PDB entry 8VFE | X-ray diffraction, 2.09 A resolution | chains A and P of the 4 polymer chains in the assembly

# Chain A
Name: DNA polymerase beta
Source organism: Homo sapiens
Notes: EC 2.7.7.7, 4.2.99.-
UniProt: P06746 (DPOLB_HUMAN); numbering as in UniProt (aligned over 1-335)
Chain sequence (335 residues; each row starts with the number of its first residue):
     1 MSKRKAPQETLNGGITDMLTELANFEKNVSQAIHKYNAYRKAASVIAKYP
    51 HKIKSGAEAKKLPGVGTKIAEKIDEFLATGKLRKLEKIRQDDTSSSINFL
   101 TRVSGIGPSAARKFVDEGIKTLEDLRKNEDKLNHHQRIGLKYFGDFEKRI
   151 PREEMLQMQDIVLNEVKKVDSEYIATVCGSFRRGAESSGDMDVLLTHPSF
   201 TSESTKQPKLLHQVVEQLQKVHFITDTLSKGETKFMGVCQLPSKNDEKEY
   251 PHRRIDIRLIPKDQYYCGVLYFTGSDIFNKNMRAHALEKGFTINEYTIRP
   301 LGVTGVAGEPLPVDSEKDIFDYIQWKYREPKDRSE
Disordered / not traced: 1-6, 205-206
Bound ions: Na+ site 1: Lys60, Leu62, Val65 (shared with 1 residue of chain D); Na+ site 2: Thr101, Val103, Ile106 (shared with DG9(P) of chain P)
Swiss-Prot annotation at these positions:
  - region: Arg183 to Asp192 (DNA-binding)
  - active site: Lys72 (Nucleophile)
  - binding site (K(+)): Lys60, Leu62, Val65, Thr101, Val103, Ile106
  - binding site (Na(+)): Lys60, Leu62, Val65, Thr101, Val103, Ile106
  - binding site (dATP): Arg149, Ser180, Arg183, Gly189, Asp190
  - binding site (dCTP): Arg149, Ser180, Arg183, Gly189, Asp190
  - binding site (dGTP): Arg149, Ser180, Arg183, Gly189, Asp190, Asp192
  - binding site (dTTP): Arg149, Ser180, Arg183, Gly189, Asp190
  - binding site (Mg(2+)): Asp190, Asp192, Asp256
  - modified residue: Lys72 (N6-acetyllysine), Arg83 (Omega-N-methylarginine), Arg152 (Omega-N-methylarginine)
  - cross-link (Glycyl lysine isopeptide (Lys-Gly)): Lys41 (interchain with G-Cter in ubiquitin), Lys61 (interchain with G-Cter in ubiquitin), Lys81 (interchain with G-Cter in ubiquitin)
  - natural variant: Leu22 (L22P: Found in a gastric cancer sample; uncertain significance), Tyr39 (Y39C: Found in a gastric cancer sample; uncertain significance), Gly118 (G118V: Decreased DNA-directed DNA polymerase activity), Arg137 (R137Q: Decreased function in base-excision repair), Arg149 (R149I: Decreased DNA-directed DNA polymerase activity), Asp160 (D160N: Found in a gastric cancer sample; uncertain significance), Cys239 (C239R: Found in a gastric cancer sample; uncertain significance), Lys289 (K289M: Found in a colon cancer sample; uncertain significance), Asn294 (N294D: Found in a gastric cancer sample; uncertain significance), Glu295 (E295K: Found in a gastric cancer sample; uncertain significance)
  - mutagenesis: Phe25 (F25W: No effect on 5'-dRP lyase activity. Decreased ssDNA binding), His34 (H34G: Decreased 5'-dRP lyase activity. Decreased ssDNA binding), Lys35 (K35A: Decreased 5'-dRP lyase activity. Decreased ssDNA binding. Loss of 5'-dRP lyase activity; when associated with A-68 and A-72. Decreased ssDNA binding; when associated with A-68 and A-72 ...), Tyr39 (Y39F: No effect on 5'-dRP lyase activity; Y39Q: Abolishes DNA polymerase and 5'-dRP lyase activity), Lys41 (K41R: Abolishes ubiquitination; when associated with R-61 and R-81), Lys60 (K60A: Decreased 5'-dRP lyase activity. Decreased ssDNA binding), Lys61 (K61R: Abolishes ubiquitination; when associated with R-41 and R-81), Lys68 (K68A: No effect on 5'-dRP lyase activity. Decreased ssDNA binding. Loss of 5'-dRP lyase activity; when associated with A-35 and A-72. Decreased ssDNA binding; when associated with A-35 and A-72 ...), Glu71 (E71Q: No effect on 5'-dRP lyase activity. No effect on structure shown by circular dichroism. No effect on ssDNA binding), Lys72 (K72A: Severely reduced 5'-dRP lyase activity. Does not affect ssDNA binding. Loss of 5'-dRP lyase activity; when associated with A-35 and A-68. Decreased ssDNA binding ...), Glu75 (E75A: Slightly decreased 5'-dRP lyase activity. Decreased ssDNA binding. No effect on structure shown by circular dichroism), Lys81 (K81R: Abolishes ubiquitination; when associated with R-41 and R-61), 5 further mutagenesis entries in UniProt

# Chain P
Molecule: 10-nt DNA strand
Sequence (10 nucleotides; each row starts with the number of its first residue):
     1 GCTGATGCGX
Modified residues: 8NI (N-[(5S)-2-amino-5-formamido-6-oxo-5,6-dihydropyrimidin-4-yl]-2-deoxy-5-O-phosphono-beta-D-erythro-pentofuranosylamine) at position 10
Bound ions: Na+: DG9 (shared with Thr101(A), Val103(A), Ile106(A) of chain A)

# Chain A / chain P interface
Contacting residue pairs (19):
  Val103(A) - DG9(P)  phosphate contact
  Ser104(A) - DG9(P)  phosphate contact
  Ser104(A) - 8NI_10(P)  hydrogen bond to the phosphate
  Gly105(A) - DC8(P)  phosphate contact
  Gly105(A) - DG9(P)  hydrogen bond to the phosphate
  Ile106(A) - DG9(P)  phosphate contact
  Gly107(A) - DC8(P)  hydrogen bond to the phosphate
  Pro108(A) - DC8(P)  phosphate contact
  Ser109(A) - DG7(P)  phosphate contact
  Ser109(A) - DC8(P)  hydrogen bond to the phosphate
  Ala110(A) - DC8(P)  hydrogen bond to the phosphate
  His135(A) - DG9(P)  sugar contact
  Asp190(A) - 8NI_10(P)  sugar contact
  Lys234(A) - 8NI_10(P)  base contact
  Met236(A) - DG9(P)  phosphate contact
  Arg254(A) - DG9(P)  hydrogen bond to the phosphate
  Arg254(A) - 8NI_10(P)  salt bridge to the phosphate
  Asp256(A) - 8NI_10(P)  phosphate contact
  Arg258(A) - 8NI_10(P)  base contact

# In short
The interface between chain A and chain P involves 15 residues on one side and 4 on the other; the contacts
include 6 hydrogen bonds and 1 salt bridge. Polar contacts include Ser104(A)-8NI_10(P), Gly105(A)-DG9(P) and
Gly107(A)-DC8(P).
Here chain A is DNA polymerase beta (Homo sapiens) and chain P is a 10-nt DNA strand. Entry 8VFE (Binary DNA
Polymerase Beta bound to DNA containing primer terminal FapydG base-paired with a T) was determined by X-ray
diffraction, deposited together with 8VF8, 8VF9, 8VFA, 8VFB, 8VFC, 8VFD and 5 further entries.
